Entry 6QLB (X-ray diffraction, 2.32 A resolution); this record covers chains A and B of the 8 polymer chains in the assembly.

== Chain A (and B) ==
Protein: Calpain small subunit 1
Source organism: Homo sapiens
Notes: chain B of this document is another copy of the same molecule, construct and numbering; everything in this record applies to it too
Reference sequence: P04632 (CPNS1_HUMAN); residues 1-173 here correspond to UniProt positions 96-268 (UniProt number = residue number + 95)
Chain sequence (173 residues; numbered 1 to 173; the number before each row is that of its first residue):
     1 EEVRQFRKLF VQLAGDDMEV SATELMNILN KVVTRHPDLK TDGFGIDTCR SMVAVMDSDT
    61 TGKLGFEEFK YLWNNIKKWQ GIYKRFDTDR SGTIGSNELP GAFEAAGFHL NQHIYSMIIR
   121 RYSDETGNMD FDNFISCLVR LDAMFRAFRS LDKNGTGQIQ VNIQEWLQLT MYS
Disordered / not traced: 1 (chain B: fully traced)
Sequence notes: conflict Lys-8 (Arg103 in P04632), Val-11 (Ala106 in P04632), Lys-78 (Arg173 in P04632), Gly-81 (Ala176 in P04632), Arg-85 (Gln180 in P04632), Gly-95 (Cys190 in P04632), Asn-97 (Ser192 in P04632), Gln-112 (Glu207 in P04632), Ile-114 (Leu209 in P04632), Ser-116 (Asn211 in P04632), Thr-126 (Ser221 in P04632), Arg-149 (Lys244 in P04632), Asn-154 (Asp249 in P04632)
UniProt features mapped onto this chain:
  - binding site (Ca(2+)): Ala-14, Asp-17, Glu-19, Glu-24, Asp-42, Asp-57, Asp-59, Thr-61, Lys-63, Glu-68, Asp-87, Asp-89, Ser-91, Thr-93, Glu-98, Asp-130
  - modified residue: Lys-84 (N6-acetyllysine)
Metal / ion sites: Ca2+ site 1: Ala-14, Asp-17, Glu-19, Glu-24; Ca2+ site 2: Asp-42, Asp-130, Asp-132, Asn-133; Ca2+ site 3: Asp-57, Asp-59, Thr-61, Lys-63, Glu-68; Ca2+ site 4: Asp-87, Asp-89, Ser-91, Thr-93, Glu-98; Ca2+ site 5: Asp-152, Asn-154, Thr-156, Gln-158
Ligand contacts: guanine (GUN): Asn-154, Gly-155, Thr-156

== How chain A and chain B interact ==
Residue-residue contacts - 85 pairs, chain A then chain B:
  Ser-21(A) with Glu-125(B)
  Ile-46(A) with Asp-42(B)
  Asp-47(A) with Thr-48(B); Arg-121(B); Asn-133(B)
  Thr-48(A) with Asp-47(B)
  Arg-50(A) with Arg-121(B); Asn-133(B), hydrogen bond
  Ser-51(A) with Arg-121(B), hydrogen bond
  Ala-54(A) with Arg-121(B)
  Thr-60(A) with Arg-120(B), hydrogen bond
  Gly-62(A) with Arg-120(B)
  Lys-63(A) with Glu-125(B)
  Met-117(A) with Leu-167(B); Gln-168(B)
  Arg-120(A) with Asp-57(B); Thr-60(B), hydrogen bond (side chain-backbone); Gly-62(B)
  Arg-121(A) with Arg-50(B); Ala-54(B); Leu-167(B); Gln-168(B), hydrogen bond (side chain-backbone); Met-171(B), hydrogen bond (side chain-backbone); Tyr-172(B); Ser-173(B), hydrogen bond (backbone-side chain)
  Tyr-122(A) with Tyr-172(B), hydrogen bond (side chain-backbone); Ser-173(B)
  Ser-123(A) with Arg-50(B)
  Glu-125(A) with Ser-21(B); Lys-63(B), salt bridge
  Asn-133(A) with Asp-47(B); Arg-50(B)
  Arg-140(A) with Arg-140(B); Thr-170(B), hydrogen bond (side chain-backbone); Met-171(B); Tyr-172(B), hydrogen bond (side chain-backbone)
  Leu-141(A) with Leu-167(B), hydrophobic; Met-171(B)
  Met-144(A) with Trp-166(B), hydrogen bond (backbone-side chain); Thr-170(B); Met-171(B), hydrophobic
  Phe-145(A) with Leu-167(B), hydrophobic
  Phe-148(A) with Val-161(B); Asn-162(B); Ile-163(B); Trp-166(B)
  Gly-157(A) with Asn-162(B); Ile-163(B)
  Gln-158(A) with Val-161(B)
  Ile-159(A) with Ile-159(B); Gln-160(B); Val-161(B), hydrogen bond (backbone-backbone)
  Gln-160(A) with Gln-158(B), hydrogen bond; Ile-159(B); Gln-160(B)
  Val-161(A) with Phe-148(B); Gln-158(B); Ile-159(B), hydrogen bond (backbone-backbone)
  Asn-162(A) with Phe-148(B); Gly-157(B)
  Ile-163(A) with Phe-148(B); Gly-157(B)
  Trp-166(A) with Met-144(B), hydrogen bond (side chain-backbone); Phe-148(B), hydrophobic; Trp-166(B), hydrophobic; Leu-169(B), hydrophobic
  Leu-167(A) with Met-117(B); Leu-141(B), hydrophobic
  Gln-168(A) with His-113(B), hydrogen bond; Ile-114(B); Met-117(B)
  Leu-169(A) with Trp-166(B), hydrophobic
  Thr-170(A) with Arg-140(B), hydrogen bond (backbone-side chain); Met-144(B); Thr-170(B)
  Met-171(A) with Met-117(B), hydrophobic; Arg-121(B); Tyr-122(B); Cys-137(B); Arg-140(B); Leu-141(B), hydrophobic
  Tyr-172(A) with Met-117(B), hydrophobic; Arg-120(B), hydrogen bond; Arg-121(B)
  Ser-173(A) with Arg-121(B), hydrogen bond (backbone-side chain)
Interface residues without a listed pair, chain A (48 interface residues in all): Asp-42, Asp-57, Thr-61, Leu-110, Asn-111, His-113, Ile-114, Asp-132, Cys-137, Ala-147, Gln-164
Interface residues without a listed pair, chain B (47 interface residues in all): Ile-46, Thr-61, Leu-110, Asn-111, Ser-123, Asp-132, Phe-145, Ala-147, Gln-164

== Overview ==
48 residues of chain A face 47 of chain B across their interface, with 19 hydrogen bonds and 1 salt bridge.
Polar pairs include Glu-125(A)/Lys-63(B), Arg-50(A)/Asn-133(B) and Ser-51(A)/Arg-121(B). Ligands of chain A:
guanine. From UniProt: 16 Ca2+-binding residues on chain A.
Both chains are Calpain small subunit 1 (Homo sapiens). Entry 6QLB (Calpain small subunit 1, RNA-binding
protein Hfq) was determined by X-ray diffraction.
